Entry 7QVM (electron microscopy, 3.25 A resolution); this record covers chains L and R of the 6 polymer chains in the assembly.

# Chain L
Protein: Oxytocin
Reference sequence: P01178 (NEU1_HUMAN); residues 1-9 here correspond to UniProt positions 20-28 (UniProt number = residue number + 19)
Sequence (10 residues; numbered 1 to 10; the number before each row is that of its first residue):
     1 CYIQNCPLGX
Disulfide bonds: Cys-1/Cys-6
Modified / non-standard residues: NH2 (amino group) at position 10
Differences from the reference sequence: amidation (10)

# Chain R
Protein: Oxytocin receptor
From: Homo sapiens
Reference sequence: P30559 (OXYR_HUMAN); numbering as in UniProt (aligned over 1-359)
Sequence (359 residues; numbered 1 to 359; the number before each row is that of its first residue):
     1 MEGALAANWSAEAANASAAPPGAEGNRTAGPPRRNEALARVEVAVLCLIL
    51 LLALSGNACVLLALRTTRQKHSRLFFFMKHLSIADLVVAVFQVLPQLLWD
   101 ITFRFYGPDLLCRLVKYLQVVGMFASTYLLLLMSLDRCLAICQPLRSLRR
   151 RTYRLAVLATWLGCLVASAPQVHIFSLREVADGVFDCWAVFIQPWGPKAY
   201 ITWITLAVYIVPVIVLATCYGLISFKIWQNLRLKTAAAAAAEAPEGAAAG
   251 DGGRVALARVSSVKLISKAKIRTVKMTFIIVLAFIVCWTPFFFVQMWSVW
   301 DANAPKEASAFIIVMLLASLNSCCNPWIYMLFTGHLFHELVQRFLCCSAS
   351 YLKGRRLGK
Disordered / not traced: 1-34, 66-71, 145-149, 180-183, 231-269, 339-359
Disulfide bonds: Cys-112/Cys-187
Differences from the reference sequence: conflict Tyr-153 (Asp in P30559), Lys-359 (Glu in P30559); variant Thr-218 (Ala in P30559)
What the authors report for this chain:
  - conformationally variable residues (side-chain flip): Asp-136, Arg-137, Thr-273, Phe-284, Trp-288, Phe-291, Leu-316, Tyr-329
  - mutagenesis - A318G: increased binding to OT
  - mutagenesis - A318G: increased signaling in response to OT

# Interface between chain L and chain R
Contacting residue pairs (25):
  Cys-1(L) with Gln-96(R), hydrogen bond (backbone-side chain); Lys-116(R), hydrogen bond (backbone-side chain)
  Tyr-2(L) with Gln-92(R); Gln-96(R); Gln-119(R); Gln-171(R), hydrogen bond (backbone-side chain); Phe-291(R), hydrophobic; Leu-316(R), hydrogen bond (side chain-backbone); Ala-318(R), hydrophobic; Ser-319(R)
  Ile-3(L) with Val-120(R), hydrophobic; Gln-171(R); Phe-175(R); Ile-201(R), hydrophobic; Ile-204(R), hydrophobic
  Gln-4(L) with Gln-295(R), hydrogen bond; Ser-298(R)
  Asn-5(L) with Trp-188(R)
  Pro-7(L) with Lys-306(R)
  Leu-8(L) with Ile-312(R), hydrophobic
  Gly-9(L) with Glu-42(R); Asp-100(R)
  NH2_10(L) with Glu-42(R); Ile-312(R); Leu-316(R)
Interface residues without a listed pair, chain R (25 interface residues in all): Asn-35, Tyr-200, Val-299, Glu-307, Met-315
From the paper, about this interface:
  - residue pairs: Tyr-2(L)/Leu-316(R) (hydrogen bond), Gln-4(L)/Gln-295(R) (hydrogen bond), Glu-42(R)/Gly-9(L), Gln-92(R)/Tyr-2(L) (hydrophobic contact), Gln-96(R)/Cys-1(L), Asp-100(R)/Gly-9(L), Lys-116(R)/Cys-1(L), Gln-119(R)/Cys-1(L), Gln-171(R)/Tyr-2(L), Ile-201(R)/Ile-3(L), Ile-204(R)/Ile-3(L), Phe-291(R)/Tyr-2(L) (hydrophobic contact)
  - interface residues, chain R: Phe-291(R)

# In short
Chain L and chain R form an interface of 9 and 25 residues respectively, with 5 hydrogen bonds. Polar contacts
include Cys-1(L)/Gln-96(R), Cys-1(L)/Lys-116(R) and Tyr-2(L)/Gln-171(R). The authors report hydrogen bonds
between Tyr-2(L) and Leu-316(R) and Gln-4(L) and Gln-295(R); contacts between Glu-42(R) and Gly-9(L),
Gln-96(R) and Cys-1(L) and Asp-100(R) and Gly-9(L) among others; hydrophobic contacts between Gln-92(R) and
Tyr-2(L) and Phe-291(R) and Tyr-2(L). The paper reports that A318G of chain R increases binding to OT; the
interface residue Phe-291(R).
Here chain L is Oxytocin and chain R is Oxytocin receptor (Homo sapiens). Entry 7QVM (Human Oxytocin receptor
(OTR) oxytocin Gq chimera (mGoqi) complex) was determined by electron microscopy.
